Entry 3RU4 (X-ray diffraction, 1.68 A resolution); this record covers chains D and E of the 4 polymer chains in the assembly.

== Chain D ==
Protein: Chymotrypsinogen A
Organism: Bos taurus
Notes: EC 3.4.21.1
UniProtKB: P00766 (CTRA_BOVIN); residues 16-146 here = UniProt positions 16-146
Sequence (131 residues; row label = number of the first residue in the row):
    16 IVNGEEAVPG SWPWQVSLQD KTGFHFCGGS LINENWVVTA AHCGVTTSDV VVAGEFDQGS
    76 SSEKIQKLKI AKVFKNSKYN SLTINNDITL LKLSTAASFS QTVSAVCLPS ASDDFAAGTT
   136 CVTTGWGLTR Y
Cystine bridges: Cys42-Cys58

== Chain E ==
Protein: Chymotrypsinogen A
Organism: Bos taurus
Notes: EC 3.4.21.1
UniProtKB: P00766 (CTRA_BOVIN); residue numbers follow UniProt; this construct covers 150-245
Sequence (96 residues; numbered 150 to 245; the number before each row is that of its first residue):
   150 NTPDRLQQAS LPLLSNTNCK KYWGTKIKDA MICAGASGVS SCMGDSGGPL VCKKNGAWTL
   210 VGIVSWGSST CSTSTPGVYA RVTALVNWVQ QTLAAN
Cystine bridges: Cys168-Cys182, Cys191-Cys220

== Chain D / chain E interface ==
Contacting residue pairs (178; chain D residue first):
  Ile16(D) - Gln156(E)
  Ile16(D) - Gln157(E)
  Ile16(D) - Ala158(E)  hydrophobic
  Ile16(D) - Ser189(E)
  Ile16(D) - Asp194(E)  hydrogen bond (backbone-side chain)
  Val17(D) - Val188(E)
  Val17(D) - Ser189(E)  hydrogen bond (backbone-backbone)
  Val17(D) - Cys191(E)  hydrophobic
  Val17(D) - Cys220(E)  hydrophobic
  Val17(D) - Thr222(E)
  Asn18(D) - Gly187(E)  hydrogen bond (side chain-backbone)
  Asn18(D) - Val188(E)
  Asn18(D) - Thr222(E)
  Gly19(D) - Gln157(E)
  Gly19(D) - Ala158(E)
  Glu20(D) - Gln156(E)
  Glu20(D) - Gln157(E)  hydrogen bond
  Glu21(D) - Arg154(E)  salt bridge
  Glu21(D) - Leu155(E)
  Glu21(D) - Gln156(E)
  Glu21(D) - Gln157(E)
  Ala22(D) - Leu155(E)  hydrogen bond (backbone-backbone)
  Ala22(D) - Gln157(E)
  Trp27(D) - Leu155(E)
  Trp27(D) - Gln157(E)  hydrogen bond
  Trp27(D) - Trp207(E)  hydrophobic
  Trp29(D) - Pro198(E)
  Trp29(D) - Val200(E)
  Trp29(D) - Trp207(E)  hydrophobic
  Gln30(D) - Leu155(E)
  Gln30(D) - Pro198(E)
  His40(D) - Gly193(E)  hydrogen bond (side chain-backbone)
  Cys42(D) - Gly193(E)
  Cys42(D) - Ser195(E)
  Gly43(D) - Gly193(E)
  Gly43(D) - Ser195(E)  hydrogen bond (backbone-backbone)
  Gly43(D) - Gly196(E)
  Gly43(D) - Gly197(E)
  Gly44(D) - Gly196(E)  hydrogen bond (backbone-backbone)
  Gly44(D) - Gly197(E)
  Ser45(D) - Pro198(E)
  Ser45(D) - Leu209(E)
  Ile47(D) - Val238(E)  hydrophobic
  Ile47(D) - Leu242(E)  hydrophobic
  Asn48(D) - Leu242(E)
  Trp51(D) - Leu242(E)  hydrophobic
  Trp51(D) - Asn245(E)
  Val53(D) - Gly196(E)
  Val53(D) - Leu209(E)  hydrophobic
  Val53(D) - Ile212(E)  hydrophobic
  Thr54(D) - Gly196(E)
  Thr54(D) - Ile212(E)
  Ala55(D) - Gly196(E)
  Ala55(D) - Ile212(E)
  Ala55(D) - Val213(E)
  His57(D) - Ser195(E)  hydrogen bond
  His57(D) - Val213(E)
  His57(D) - Ser214(E)
  Cys58(D) - Ser195(E)
  Phe71(D) - Asp153(E)
  Phe71(D) - Arg154(E)
  Phe71(D) - Leu155(E)  hydrogen bond (backbone-backbone)
  Asp72(D) - Asp153(E)
  Asp72(D) - Arg154(E)  salt bridge
  Gln73(D) - Asp153(E)  hydrogen bond (backbone-backbone)
  Gly74(D) - Asp153(E)
  Phe89(D) - Trp237(E)
  Phe89(D) - Thr241(E)
  Phe89(D) - Asn245(E)
  Lys90(D) - Trp237(E)
  Asn91(D) - Leu234(E)
  Asn91(D) - Trp237(E)
  Thr98(D) - Lys177(E)
  Thr98(D) - Met180(E)
  Ile99(D) - Met180(E)
  Ile99(D) - Ser214(E)
  Ile99(D) - Trp215(E)
  Asn100(D) - Lys177(E)
  Asn100(D) - Ala179(E)
  Asn100(D) - Met180(E)
  Asn101(D) - Ala179(E)
  Asn101(D) - Leu234(E)
  Asp102(D) - Ser214(E)  hydrogen bond
  Asp102(D) - Ala229(E)
  Ile103(D) - Ile212(E)  hydrophobic
  Ile103(D) - Leu234(E)  hydrophobic
  Ile103(D) - Trp237(E)  hydrophobic
  Ile103(D) - Val238(E)  hydrophobic
  Leu105(D) - Trp237(E)  hydrophobic
  Leu105(D) - Val238(E)  hydrophobic
  Leu105(D) - Thr241(E)
  Leu105(D) - Leu242(E)  hydrophobic
  Lys107(D) - Asn245(E)  hydrogen bond (side chain-backbone)
  Val121(D) - Val200(E)  hydrophobic
  Val121(D) - Trp207(E)
  Val121(D) - Leu209(E)
  Cys122(D) - Ala206(E)  hydrophobic
  Cys122(D) - Trp207(E)  hydrogen bond (backbone-backbone)
  Cys122(D) - Thr208(E)
  Cys122(D) - Leu209(E)  hydrogen bond (backbone-backbone)
  Leu123(D) - Thr208(E)
  Leu123(D) - Val235(E)  hydrophobic
  Leu123(D) - Val238(E)  hydrophobic
  Leu123(D) - Gln239(E)
  Pro124(D) - Thr208(E)
  Pro124(D) - Leu209(E)
  Pro124(D) - Val231(E)
  Pro124(D) - Thr232(E)
  Pro124(D) - Val235(E)
  Ser125(D) - Lys203(E)
  Ser125(D) - Thr232(E)
  Ser125(D) - Val235(E)
  Ala126(D) - Thr232(E)
  Ala126(D) - Val235(E)
  Ala126(D) - Asn236(E)
  Asp128(D) - Lys203(E)  salt bridge
  Asp128(D) - Thr232(E)
  Phe130(D) - Leu162(E)
  Phe130(D) - Cys201(E)  hydrophobic
  Phe130(D) - Thr208(E)
  Phe130(D) - Val210(E)  hydrophobic
  Ala131(D) - Leu162(E)
  Ala132(D) - Leu162(E)
  Ala132(D) - Leu163(E)
  Ala132(D) - Ser164(E)
  Gly133(D) - Leu162(E)  hydrogen bond (backbone-backbone)
  Thr134(D) - Leu160(E)
  Thr134(D) - Pro161(E)
  Thr134(D) - Leu162(E)  hydrogen bond (backbone-backbone)
  Thr135(D) - Ser159(E)
  Thr135(D) - Leu160(E)
  Cys136(D) - Ala158(E)
  Cys136(D) - Ser159(E)
  Cys136(D) - Leu160(E)  hydrogen bond (backbone-backbone)
  Cys136(D) - Leu162(E)  hydrophobic
  Cys136(D) - Leu199(E)  hydrophobic
  Cys136(D) - Val200(E)
  Cys136(D) - Cys201(E)  disulfide
  Val137(D) - Ala158(E)
  Val137(D) - Ser159(E)
  Val137(D) - Leu160(E)  hydrophobic
  Val137(D) - Pro198(E)
  Val137(D) - Leu199(E)
  Val137(D) - Val200(E)  hydrogen bond (backbone-backbone)
  Val137(D) - Trp207(E)  hydrophobic
  Thr138(D) - Gln157(E)
  Thr138(D) - Ala158(E)  hydrogen bond (backbone-backbone)
  Thr138(D) - Leu160(E)
  Thr138(D) - Ser190(E)
  Thr138(D) - Pro198(E)  hydrogen bond (side chain-backbone)
  Thr138(D) - Val213(E)
  Thr138(D) - Tyr228(E)
  Thr139(D) - Gln156(E)
  Thr139(D) - Gln157(E)
  Thr139(D) - Pro198(E)  hydrogen bond (backbone-backbone)
  Gly140(D) - Leu155(E)
  Gly140(D) - Gln156(E)  hydrogen bond (backbone-backbone)
  Gly140(D) - Asp194(E)
  Trp141(D) - Pro152(E)
  Trp141(D) - Asp153(E)  hydrogen bond (side chain-backbone)
  Trp141(D) - Arg154(E)
  Trp141(D) - Leu155(E)
  Trp141(D) - Asp194(E)  hydrogen bond (backbone-side chain)
  Gly142(D) - Pro152(E)
  Gly142(D) - Cys191(E)
  Gly142(D) - Met192(E)
  Gly142(D) - Gly193(E)
  Gly142(D) - Asp194(E)  hydrogen bond (backbone-side chain)
  Leu143(D) - Asn150(E)
  Leu143(D) - Thr151(E)
  Leu143(D) - Cys191(E)
  Leu143(D) - Met192(E)  hydrogen bond (backbone-backbone)
  Thr144(D) - Asn150(E)  hydrogen bond (backbone-backbone)
  Thr144(D) - Pro152(E)
  Thr144(D) - Gln156(E)
  Arg145(D) - Asn150(E)  hydrogen bond (backbone-backbone)
  Tyr146(D) - Ser218(E)  hydrogen bond (side chain-backbone)
  Tyr146(D) - Thr219(E)
Also at the interface, not in a pair above, chain D (66 interface residues in all): Val23, Ser26, Phe41, Thr104
Also at the interface, not in a pair above, chain E (61 interface residues in all): Lys202
Cross-chain cystine bridges: Cys136(D)-Cys201(E)

== Summary ==
66 residues of chain D face 61 of chain E across their interface, with 1 disulfide bond, 31 hydrogen bonds and
3 salt bridges. Among the polar pairs are Glu21(D)-Arg154(E), Asp72(D)-Arg154(E) and Asp128(D)-Lys203(E).
Chain D is Chymotrypsinogen A and chain E is Chymotrypsinogen A, both from Bos taurus; the structure, Crystal
structure of the Bowman-Birk serine protease inhibitor BTCI in complex with trypsin and chymotrypsin, was
determined by X-ray diffraction.
